7LGW - chains A and B; structure by electron microscopy, 2.70 A resolution.

# Chain A (and B)
Name: Prestin
From: Homo sapiens
Notes: chain B of this document is another copy of the same molecule, construct and numbering; everything in this record applies to it too
UniProt: P58743 (S26A5_HUMAN); numbering as in UniProt (aligned over 1-744)
Chain sequence (750 residues; each row starts with the number of its first residue):
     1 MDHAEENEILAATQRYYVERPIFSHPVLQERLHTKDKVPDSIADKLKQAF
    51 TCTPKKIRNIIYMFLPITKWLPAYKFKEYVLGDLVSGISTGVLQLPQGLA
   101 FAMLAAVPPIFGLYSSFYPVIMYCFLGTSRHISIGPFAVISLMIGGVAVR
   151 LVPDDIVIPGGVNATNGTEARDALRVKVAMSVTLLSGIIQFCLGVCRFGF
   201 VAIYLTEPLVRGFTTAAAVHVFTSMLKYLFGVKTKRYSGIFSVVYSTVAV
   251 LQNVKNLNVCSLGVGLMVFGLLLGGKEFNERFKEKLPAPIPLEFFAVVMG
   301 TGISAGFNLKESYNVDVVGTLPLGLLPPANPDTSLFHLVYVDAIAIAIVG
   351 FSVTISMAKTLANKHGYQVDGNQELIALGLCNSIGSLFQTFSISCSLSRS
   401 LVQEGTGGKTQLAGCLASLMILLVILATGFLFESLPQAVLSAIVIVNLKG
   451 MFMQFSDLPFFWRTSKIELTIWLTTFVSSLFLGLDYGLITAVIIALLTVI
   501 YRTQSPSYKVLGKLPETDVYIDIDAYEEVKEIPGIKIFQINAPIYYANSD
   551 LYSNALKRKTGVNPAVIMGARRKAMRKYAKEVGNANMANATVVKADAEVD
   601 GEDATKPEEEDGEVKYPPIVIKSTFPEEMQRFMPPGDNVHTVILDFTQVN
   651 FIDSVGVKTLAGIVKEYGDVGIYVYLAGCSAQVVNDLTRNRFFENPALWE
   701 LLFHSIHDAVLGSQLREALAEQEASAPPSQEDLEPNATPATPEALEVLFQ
Not modelled in the structure: 1-12, 581-613, 726-750
Differences from the reference sequence: expression tag (745-750)
Swiss-Prot annotation at these positions:
  - motif: Ile158 to Thr168 (Involved in motor function)
  - binding site (salicylate): Ser398
  - site: Ser398 (Controls the electromotile activity), Arg399 (Contributes to anion binding)
  - glycosylation (N-linked (GlcNAc...) asparagine): Asn163, Asn166
  - mutagenesis: Phe101 (F101Y: Decreases salicylate inhibition)
Residues lining bound ligands:
  - tetradecane (C14), molecule 1: Trp462, Lys466, Thr470, Leu473, Thr474, Val477
  - tetradecane (C14), molecule 2: Lys466, Ile467, Thr470, Ile494, Leu497, Thr498, Tyr501

# Interface between chain A and chain B
Residue-residue contacts (136):
  Thr13(A) - Leu715(B)
  Gln14(A) - Ile22(B)
  Gln14(A) - Leu711(B)  hydrogen bond (side chain-backbone)
  Gln14(A) - Leu715(B)
  Arg15(A) - Glu19(B)  salt bridge
  Arg15(A) - Arg20(B)
  Arg15(A) - Pro21(B)
  Arg15(A) - Leu711(B)
  Tyr16(A) - Val18(B)
  Tyr16(A) - Glu19(B)
  Tyr16(A) - Arg20(B)  hydrogen bond (backbone-backbone)
  Tyr16(A) - Pro21(B)
  Tyr16(A) - Asp518(B)  hydrogen bond
  Tyr16(A) - His707(B)
  Tyr16(A) - Asp708(B)
  Tyr16(A) - Leu711(B)  hydrophobic
  Tyr17(A) - Tyr17(B)  hydrophobic
  Tyr17(A) - Val18(B)
  Tyr17(A) - Glu19(B)
  Val18(A) - Tyr16(B)
  Val18(A) - Tyr17(B)
  Val18(A) - Val18(B)  hydrogen bond (backbone-backbone)
  Val18(A) - Asp518(B)
  Glu19(A) - Arg15(B)  salt bridge
  Glu19(A) - Tyr16(B)
  Glu19(A) - Tyr17(B)
  Arg20(A) - Arg15(B)
  Arg20(A) - Tyr16(B)  hydrogen bond (backbone-backbone)
  Arg20(A) - Thr517(B)
  Arg20(A) - Asp518(B)  salt bridge
  Pro21(A) - Arg15(B)
  Pro21(A) - Tyr16(B)
  Ile22(A) - Gln14(B)
  Phe23(A) - Thr517(B)
  Phe23(A) - Val519(B)  hydrophobic
  Leu28(A) - Leu514(B)  hydrophobic
  Gln29(A) - Tyr526(B)
  Arg31(A) - Glu528(B)
  Leu32(A) - Leu514(B)  hydrophobic
  Leu32(A) - Ile521(B)  hydrophobic
  Leu32(A) - Tyr526(B)  hydrophobic
  Leu32(A) - Glu528(B)
  His33(A) - Ala525(B)
  His33(A) - Tyr526(B)
  His33(A) - Glu528(B)  salt bridge
  Thr34(A) - Ala525(B)
  Lys35(A) - Ile523(B)  hydrogen bond (side chain-backbone)
  Lys35(A) - Asp524(B)  salt bridge
  Lys35(A) - Ala525(B)  hydrogen bond (backbone-backbone)
  Lys35(A) - Tyr526(B)
  Lys35(A) - Glu527(B)
  Lys37(A) - Asp524(B)
  Ile203(A) - Gln504(B)
  Ile203(A) - Tyr546(B)
  Ile203(A) - Ala547(B)
  Tyr204(A) - Gln504(B)  hydrogen bond
  Tyr204(A) - Tyr546(B)
  Thr206(A) - Tyr546(B)
  Thr206(A) - Val655(B)
  Glu207(A) - Lys658(B)  salt bridge
  Gln368(A) - Asp550(B)  hydrogen bond
  Phe460(A) - Arg691(B)
  Thr464(A) - Arg689(B)  hydrogen bond (backbone-side chain)
  Thr464(A) - Arg691(B)
  Glu468(A) - Asp653(B)
  Glu468(A) - Ser654(B)  hydrogen bond
  Ala495(A) - Tyr546(B)  hydrogen bond (backbone-side chain)
  Leu496(A) - Leu497(B)  hydrophobic
  Leu496(A) - Ile500(B)
  Leu496(A) - Tyr546(B)
  Leu497(A) - Leu496(B)  hydrophobic
  Val499(A) - Ile500(B)  hydrophobic
  Val499(A) - Phe651(B)  hydrophobic
  Ile500(A) - Leu496(B)
  Ile500(A) - Val499(B)  hydrophobic
  Arg502(A) - Phe651(B)
  Gln504(A) - Ile203(B)
  Gln504(A) - Tyr204(B)  hydrogen bond
  Leu514(A) - Leu28(B)  hydrophobic
  Leu514(A) - Leu32(B)  hydrophobic
  Thr517(A) - Arg20(B)
  Thr517(A) - Phe23(B)
  Asp518(A) - Tyr16(B)  hydrogen bond
  Asp518(A) - Val18(B)
  Asp518(A) - Arg20(B)  salt bridge
  Val519(A) - Phe23(B)  hydrophobic
  Val519(A) - His704(B)
  Ile521(A) - Leu32(B)  hydrophobic
  Ile523(A) - Lys35(B)  hydrogen bond (backbone-side chain)
  Asp524(A) - Lys35(B)  salt bridge
  Ala525(A) - His33(B)
  Ala525(A) - Thr34(B)
  Ala525(A) - Lys35(B)  hydrogen bond (backbone-backbone)
  Tyr526(A) - Gln29(B)
  Tyr526(A) - Leu32(B)  hydrophobic
  Tyr526(A) - His33(B)
  Tyr526(A) - Lys35(B)
  Glu527(A) - Lys35(B)
  Glu528(A) - Arg31(B)
  Glu528(A) - Leu32(B)
  Glu528(A) - His33(B)  salt bridge
  Asn541(A) - Asn650(B)  hydrogen bond (backbone-side chain)
  Ala542(A) - Asn650(B)
  Tyr545(A) - Val499(B)  hydrophobic
  Tyr546(A) - Ile203(B)
  Tyr546(A) - Tyr204(B)
  Tyr546(A) - Thr206(B)
  Tyr546(A) - Ala495(B)  hydrogen bond (side chain-backbone)
  Tyr546(A) - Leu496(B)
  Ala547(A) - Ile203(B)
  Asp550(A) - Gln368(B)  hydrogen bond
  Thr647(A) - Gln648(B)
  Gln648(A) - Thr647(B)
  Gln648(A) - Asn650(B)  hydrogen bond (backbone-side chain)
  Gln648(A) - Ser680(B)
  Asn650(A) - Asn541(B)  hydrogen bond (side chain-backbone)
  Asn650(A) - Ala542(B)
  Asn650(A) - Gln648(B)  hydrogen bond (side chain-backbone)
  Asn650(A) - Asn650(B)  hydrogen bond
  Phe651(A) - Arg502(B)
  Asp653(A) - Glu468(B)
  Ser654(A) - Glu468(B)  hydrogen bond
  Val655(A) - Thr206(B)
  Lys658(A) - Glu207(B)  salt bridge
  Ser680(A) - Gln648(B)
  Arg689(A) - Thr464(B)  hydrogen bond (side chain-backbone)
  Arg691(A) - Phe460(B)
  Arg691(A) - Thr464(B)
  His704(A) - Val519(B)
  His707(A) - Tyr16(B)
  Asp708(A) - Tyr16(B)
  Leu711(A) - Gln14(B)  hydrogen bond (backbone-side chain)
  Leu711(A) - Arg15(B)
  Leu711(A) - Tyr16(B)  hydrophobic
  Leu715(A) - Thr13(B)
  Leu715(A) - Gln14(B)
Also at the interface, not in a pair above, chain A (79 interface residues in all): Asp36, Phe200, Arg463, Ser465, Ile493, Glu516, Pro543, Leu551, Gln682, Asn690, Ser705, Gln714
Also at the interface, not in a pair above, chain B (79 interface residues in all): Lys37, Phe200, Phe461, Arg463, Ser465, Ile493, Glu516, Val529, Pro543, Tyr545, Leu551, Gln682, Ser705, Gln714

# Overview
Chain A and chain B each contribute 79 residues to their interface; the contacts include 26 hydrogen bonds and
10 salt bridges. Polar contacts include Arg15(A)-Glu19(B), Arg20(A)-Asp518(B) and His33(A)-Glu528(B). Bound to
chain A: tetradecane.
Both chains are Prestin (Homo sapiens). Entry 7LGW (Structure of human Prestin in nanodisc in the presence of
NaCl) was determined by electron microscopy, deposited together with 7LGU, 7LH2 and 7LH3.
